8P63 - chains 3 and 5 of the 14 polymer chains in the assembly; structure by electron microscopy, 3.70 A resolution.

[Chain 3]
Molecule: DNA replication licensing factor MCM3
Organism: Saccharomyces cerevisiae
Notes: EC 3.6.4.12
UniProtKB: P24279 (MCM3_YEAST); residue numbers follow UniProt; this construct covers 1-971
Sequence (1006 residues; numbered -34 to 971; the number before each row is that of its first residue; numbers below 1 keep their minus sign (Met-34 is residue -34)):
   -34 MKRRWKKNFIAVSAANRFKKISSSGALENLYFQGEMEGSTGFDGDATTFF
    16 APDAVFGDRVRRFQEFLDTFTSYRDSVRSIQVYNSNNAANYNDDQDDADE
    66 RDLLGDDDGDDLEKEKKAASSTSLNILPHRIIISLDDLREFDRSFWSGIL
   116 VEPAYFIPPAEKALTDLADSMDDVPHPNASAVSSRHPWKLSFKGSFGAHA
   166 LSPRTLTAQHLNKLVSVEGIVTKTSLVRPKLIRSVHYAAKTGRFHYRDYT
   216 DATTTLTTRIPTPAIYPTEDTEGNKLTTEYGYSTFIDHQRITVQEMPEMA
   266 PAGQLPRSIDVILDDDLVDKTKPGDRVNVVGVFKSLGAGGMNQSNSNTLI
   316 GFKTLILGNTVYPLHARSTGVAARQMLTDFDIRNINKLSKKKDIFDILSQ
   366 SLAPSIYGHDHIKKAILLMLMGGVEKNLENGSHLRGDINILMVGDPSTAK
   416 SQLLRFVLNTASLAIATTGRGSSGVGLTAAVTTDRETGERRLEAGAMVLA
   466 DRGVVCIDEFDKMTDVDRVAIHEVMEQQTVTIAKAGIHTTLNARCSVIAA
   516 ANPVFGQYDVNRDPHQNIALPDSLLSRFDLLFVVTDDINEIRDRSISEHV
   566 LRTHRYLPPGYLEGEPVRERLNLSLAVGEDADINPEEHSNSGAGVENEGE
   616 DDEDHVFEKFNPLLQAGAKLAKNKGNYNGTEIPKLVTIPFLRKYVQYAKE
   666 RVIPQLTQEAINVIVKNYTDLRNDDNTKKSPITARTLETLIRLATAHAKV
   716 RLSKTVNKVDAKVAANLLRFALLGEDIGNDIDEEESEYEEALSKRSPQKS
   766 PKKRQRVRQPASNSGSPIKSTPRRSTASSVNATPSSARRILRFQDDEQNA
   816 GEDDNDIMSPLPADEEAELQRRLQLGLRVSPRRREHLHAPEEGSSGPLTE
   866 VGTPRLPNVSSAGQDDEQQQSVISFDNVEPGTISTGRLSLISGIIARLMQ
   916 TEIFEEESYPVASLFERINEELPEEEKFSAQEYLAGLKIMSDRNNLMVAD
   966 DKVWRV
Disordered / not traced: -34 to 17, 57-88, 332-338, 595-629, 741-971
Differences from the reference sequence: initiating methionine (-34); expression tag (-33 to 0)
Ligand contacts:
  - ATP (adenosine-5'-triphosphate), molecule 1: Ser370, Ile371, Tyr372, Pro411, Ser412, Thr413, Ala414, Lys415, Ser416, Gln417, Ile561, Val565
  - ATP, molecule 2: Glu491, Ala699, Arg700, Glu703

[Chain 5]
Molecule: Minichromosome maintenance protein 5
Organism: Saccharomyces cerevisiae
Notes: EC 3.6.4.12
UniProtKB: P29496 (MCM5_YEAST); numbering as in UniProt (aligned over 1-775)
Sequence (775 residues; row label = number of the first residue in the row):
     1 MSFDRPEIYSAPVLQGESPNDDDNTEIIKSFKNFILEFRLDSQFIYRDQL
    51 RNNILVKNYSLTVNMEHLIGYNEDIYKKLSDEPSDIIPLFETAITQVAKR
   101 ISILSRAQSANNNDKDPENTSMDTDSLLLNSLPTFQLILNSNANQIPLRD
   151 LDSEHVSKIVRLSGIIISTSVLSSRATYLSIMCRNCRHTTSITINNFNSI
   201 TGNTVSLPRSCLSTIESESSMANESNIGDESTKKNCGPDPYIIIHESSKF
   251 IDQQFLKLQEIPELVPVGEMPRNLTMTCDRYLTNKVIPGTRVTIVGIYSI
   301 YNSKNGAGSGRSGGGNGGSGVAIRTPYIKILGIQSDVETSSIWNSVTMFT
   351 EEEEEEFLQLSRNPKLYEILTNSIAPSIFGNEDIKKAIVCLLMGGSKKIL
   401 PDGMRLRGDINVLLLGDPGTAKSQLLKFVEKVSPIAVYTSGKGSSAAGLT
   451 ASVQRDPMTREFYLEGGAMVLADGGVVCIDEFDKMRDEDRVAIHEAMEQQ
   501 TISIAKAGITTVLNSRTSVLAAANPIYGRYDDLKSPGDNIDFQTTILSRF
   551 DMIFIVKDDHNEERDISIANHVINIHTGNANAMQNQQEENGSEISIEKMK
   601 RYITYCRLKCAPRLSPQAAEKLSSNFVTIRKQLLINELESTERSSIPITI
   651 RQLEAIIRITESLAKLELSPIAQERHVDEAIRLFQASTMDAASQDPIGGL
   701 NQASGTSLSEIRRFEQELKRRLPIGWSTSYQTLRREFVDTHRFSQLALDK
   751 ALYALEKHETIQLRHQGQNIYRSGV
Disordered / not traced: 1-19, 109-127, 199-204, 214-233, 307-318, 342-345, 700-705, 774-775
Bound ions: Zn2+: Cys186, Cys211; Mg2+: Ser423 (together with ATP)
Ligand contacts:
  - ATP (adenosine-5'-triphosphate), molecule 1: Ser377, Ile378, Phe379, Asp417, Pro418, Gly419, Thr420, Ala421, Lys422, Ser423, Gln424, Asn524, His571, Val572
  - ATP, molecule 2: Leu406, Glu498, Gln499, Arg549, Ile650, Arg651, Glu654

[Interface between chain 3 and chain 5]
Contacting residue pairs - 109 pairs, chain 3 then chain 5:
  Thr172(3) with Asp252(5)
  Ala173(3) with Phe250(5); Ile251(5), hydrophobic; Asp252(5), hydrogen bond (backbone-side chain)
  Leu176(3) with Phe250(5), hydrophobic
  Asn177(3) with His245(5)
  Leu221(3) with Glu246(5)
  Thr222(3) with Glu246(5)
  Thr223(3) with Ile244(5); Glu246(5), hydrogen bond (backbone-side chain)
  Ile225(3) with Arg184(5)
  Pro262(3) with Val512(5); Asn514(5)
  Ala267(3) with Asp473(5); Arg516(5)
  Gly268(3) with Val470(5); Asp473(5), hydrogen bond (backbone-side chain)
  Gln269(3) with Ile287(5)
  Leu270(3) with Leu464(5); Leu513(5), hydrophobic
  Arg272(3) with Ser170(5), hydrogen bond (side chain-backbone); Val171(5); Leu172(5)
  Ser300(3) with His245(5); Phe250(5)
  Leu301(3) with His245(5)
  Gly302(3) with His245(5), hydrogen bond (backbone-side chain)
  Met306(3) with Val205(5)
  Gln308(3) with Ser206(5)
  Ser311(3) with Asn302(5); Lys304(5), hydrogen bond (backbone-backbone); Asn305(5)
  Asn312(3) with Tyr301(5); Asn302(5)
  Leu314(3) with Phe255(5), hydrophobic; Thr277(5)
  Ile315(3) with Arg175(5), hydrogen bond (backbone-side chain)
  Gly316(3) with Ser174(5)
  Phe317(3) with Ser174(5), hydrogen bond (backbone-backbone)
  Thr319(3) with Ser174(5)
  Ala368(3) with Asp402(5)
  Pro369(3) with Asp402(5)
  Ser370(3) with Leu400(5); Met404(5)
  Pro411(3) with Thr545(5)
  Ser412(3) with Thr649(5); Arg651(5), hydrogen bond
  Ser416(3) with Glu495(5); Glu498(5)
  Gln417(3) with Met404(5); Arg405(5), hydrogen bond (side chain-backbone); Gln499(5), hydrogen bond
  Arg420(3) with Glu495(5), salt bridge; Thr501(5)
  Phe421(3) with Asp402(5)
  Ile430(3) with Thr510(5)
  Thr433(3) with Ser503(5)
  Arg435(3) with Ala446(5); Glu488(5), hydrogen bond (side chain-backbone); Ala492(5)
  Gly436(3) with Ile504(5); Ala505(5), hydrogen bond (backbone-backbone)
  Ser437(3) with Ala505(5)
  Ser438(3) with Ala505(5), hydrogen bond (backbone-backbone); Lys506(5)
  Gly441(3) with Ala507(5); Gly508(5), hydrogen bond (backbone-backbone)
  Thr448(3) with Glu461(5)
  Ala459(3) with Gly508(5)
  Asp473(3) with Glu495(5)
  Glu474(3) with Val491(5); Glu495(5)
  Lys477(3) with Val491(5)
  Asn517(3) with Thr545(5)
  Phe520(3) with Gln543(5)
  Gly521(3) with Gln543(5), hydrogen bond (backbone-side chain); Thr544(5)
  Asp551(3) with Arg630(5), salt bridge; Thr649(5)
  Ile553(3) with Arg630(5); Leu634(5), hydrophobic
  Asp558(3) with Arg630(5), salt bridge
  Arg559(3) with Glu620(5), salt bridge; Ser623(5), hydrogen bond; Ser624(5), hydrogen bond; Val627(5)
  Ser562(3) with Ser623(5); Phe626(5); Leu653(5)
  Val565(3) with Leu653(5), hydrophobic
  Leu566(3) with Leu614(5), hydrophobic; Ala619(5), hydrophobic; Leu653(5), hydrophobic; Ile657(5), hydrophobic
  Thr568(3) with Leu400(5)
  His569(3) with Leu406(5)
  Arg570(3) with Arg613(5)
  Tyr571(3) with Lys398(5), hydrogen bond (backbone-side chain); Pro401(5); Arg613(5)
  Leu572(3) with Lys398(5)
  Glu578(3) with Ala611(5); Ile671(5)
  Gly579(3) with Lys609(5); Ala611(5)
  Glu580(3) with Lys609(5)
  Pro581(3) with Leu608(5); Lys609(5); Ala611(5), hydrophobic
Interface residues without a listed pair, chain 3 (89 interface residues in all): Tyr120, Leu171, Arg224, Pro226, Gln259, Glu263, Lys299, Asn307, Thr313, Ile371, Asn424, Ala431, Ala445, Thr447, Arg450, Glu458, Ala461, Val519, Gln522, Glu555, Ile561, Glu563, Pro573
Interface residues without a listed pair, chain 5 (102 interface residues in all): Thr169, Ser173, Ala176, Leu179, Leu207, Ile242, Ile243, Ser248, Gln254, Pro288, Ser303, Tyr327, Ile399, Gly403, Thr459, Arg460, Gly466, Asp489, His494, Thr511, Ser548, Cys610, Ser615, Pro616, Leu622, Lys631, Arg643, Pro647, Ile650, Pro670

[Summary]
89 residues of chain 3 face 102 of chain 5 across their interface; the contacts include 19 hydrogen bonds and
4 salt bridges. Polar pairs include Arg420(3)-Glu495(5), Asp551(3)-Arg630(5) and Asp558(3)-Arg630(5). One ATP
molecule is bound between chain 3 and chain 5. Chain 3 binds ATP.
Chain 3 is DNA replication licensing factor MCM3 and chain 5 is Minichromosome maintenance protein 5, both
from Saccharomyces cerevisiae; the structure, S. cerevisiae consensus-sCMGE on ssDNA after DNA replication
initiation, was determined by electron microscopy, deposited together with 8P5E and 8P62.
